Entry 1TLH (solution NMR); this record covers chains A and B.

# Chain A
Molecule: 10 kDa anti-sigma factor
From: Enterobacteria phage T4
Reference sequence: P32267 (ASIA_BPT4); residue numbers follow UniProt; this construct covers 1-90
Amino-acid sequence (90 residues; numbered 1 to 90; the number before each row is that of its first residue):
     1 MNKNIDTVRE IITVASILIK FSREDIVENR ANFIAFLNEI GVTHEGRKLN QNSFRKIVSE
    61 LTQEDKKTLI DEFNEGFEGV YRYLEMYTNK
Not modelled in the structure: 1

# Chain B
Molecule: RNA polymerase sigma factor rpoD
From: Escherichia coli
Reference sequence: P00579 (RPOD_ECOLI); residues 533-613 here = UniProt positions 533-613
Amino-acid sequence (81 residues; each row starts with the number of its first residue):
   533 DSATTESLRA ATHDVLAGLT AREAKVLRMR FGIDMNTDYT LEEVGKQFDV TRERIRQIEA
   593 KALRKLRHPS RSEVLRSFLD D
Not modelled in the structure: 533-545
Swiss-Prot annotation at these positions:
  - DNA-binding region: Leu573 to Ala592 (H-T-H motif)
  - region: Arg584 to Arg599 (Interaction with anti-sigma factors)
  - site: Arg562 (Interaction with anti-sigma factors)
What the authors report for this chain:
  - contacts within the chain: Ile565-Thr583, Phe580-Thr583
  - conformationally variable residues (loop rearrangement, order/disorder transition, side-chain flip): Arg554, Arg562, Val582, Thr583, Arg584, Glu605 to Asp612

# How chain A and chain B interact
Residue-residue contacts - 36 pairs, chain A then chain B:
  Glu10(A) - Val558(B)
  Glu10(A) - Arg562(B)
  Thr13(A) - Arg554(B)
  Thr13(A) - Glu555(B)
  Thr13(A) - Val558(B)
  Val14(A) - Val558(B)
  Ser16(A) - Glu555(B)
  Ile17(A) - Glu555(B)
  Ile17(A) - Val558(B)
  Ile17(A) - Leu559(B)
  Leu18(A) - Ile587(B)
  Lys20(A) - Gly550(B)
  Lys20(A) - Leu551(B)
  Lys20(A) - Glu555(B)
  Phe21(A) - Phe580(B)
  Phe21(A) - Thr583(B)
  Phe21(A) - Arg584(B)
  Phe21(A) - Ile587(B)
  Ser22(A) - Arg584(B)
  Ser22(A) - Ile587(B)
  Ile26(A) - Ile587(B)
  Ile26(A) - Glu591(B)
  Glu28(A) - Glu605(B)
  Ala31(A) - Leu598(B)
  Ala31(A) - Ser602(B)
  Asn32(A) - Glu591(B)
  Asn32(A) - Leu595(B)
  Ala35(A) - Ala594(B)
  Phe36(A) - Ile587(B)
  Phe36(A) - Ile590(B)
  Phe36(A) - Glu591(B)
  Glu39(A) - Ala594(B)
  Ile40(A) - Arg562(B)
  Val42(A) - Arg562(B)
  Phe73(A) - Thr552(B)
  Phe73(A) - Arg554(B)
Interface residues without a listed pair, chain A (21 interface residues in all): Arg9, Glu72
Interface residues without a listed pair, chain B (22 interface residues in all): Phe563, Lys593, Lys597
The authors on this interface:
  - specific contacts: Glu10(A)-Arg562(B) (salt bridge), Glu10(A)-Val558(B), Val14(A)-Phe563(B), Leu559(B)-Ile17(A), Thr583(B)-Phe21(A)
  - interface residues, chain A: Ile5(A)
  - interface residues, chain B: Leu551(B), Ile587(B), Ile590(B)

# Overview
The interface between chain A and chain B involves 21 residues on one side and 22 on the other. The authors
report a salt bridge between Glu10(A) and Arg562(B); contacts between Glu10(A) and Val558(B), Val14(A) and
Phe563(B) and Leu559(B) and Ile17(A) among others. The paper reports interface residues Ile5(A) and Leu551(B)
among others; conformational variability at Arg554(B), Arg562(B) and Val582(B) among others.
Chain A is 10 kDa anti-sigma factor (Enterobacteria phage T4) and chain B is RNA polymerase sigma factor rpoD
(Escherichia coli); the structure, T4 AsiA bound to sigma70 region 4, was determined by solution NMR.
